8E95 - chains B and D of the 8 polymer chains in the assembly; structure by electron microscopy, 2.90 A resolution.

Chain B:
Name: DNA-directed RNA polymerase subunit alpha
From: Mycobacterium tuberculosis
Notes: EC 2.7.7.6
Reference sequence: A5U8D3 (RPOA_MYCTA); residues 1-347 here = UniProt positions 1-347
Chain sequence (347 residues; numbered 1 to 347; the number before each row is that of its first residue):
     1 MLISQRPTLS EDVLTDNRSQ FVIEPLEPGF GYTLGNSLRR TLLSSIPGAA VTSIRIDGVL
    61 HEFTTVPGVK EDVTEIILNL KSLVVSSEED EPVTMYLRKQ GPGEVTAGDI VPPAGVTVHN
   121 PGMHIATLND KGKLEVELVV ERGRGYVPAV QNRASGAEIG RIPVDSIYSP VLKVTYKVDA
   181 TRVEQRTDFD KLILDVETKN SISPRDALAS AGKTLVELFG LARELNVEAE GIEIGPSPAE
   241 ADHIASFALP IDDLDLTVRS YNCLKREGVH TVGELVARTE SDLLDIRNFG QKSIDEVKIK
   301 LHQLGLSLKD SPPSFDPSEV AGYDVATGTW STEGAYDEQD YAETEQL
Unresolved in the structure: 238-347

Chain D:
Name: DNA-directed RNA polymerase subunit beta'
From: Mycobacterium tuberculosis
Notes: EC 2.7.7.6
Reference sequence: A0A045J9E2 (A0A045J9E2_MYCTX); residues 1-1316 here = UniProt positions 1-1316
Chain sequence (1318 residues; each row starts with the number of its first residue; numbers below 1 keep their minus sign (Gly-1 is residue -1)):
    -1 GAMLDVNFFD ELRIGLATAE DIRQWSYGEV KKPETINYRT LKPEKDGLFC EKIFGPTRDW
    59 ECYCGKYKRV RFKGIICERC GVEVTRAKVR RERMGHIELA APVTHIWYFK GVPSRLGYLL
   119 DLAPKDLEKI IYFAAYVITS VDEEMRHNEL STLEAEMAVE RKAVEDQRDG ELEARAQKLE
   179 ADLAELEAEG AKADARRKVR DGGEREMRQI RDRAQRELDR LEDIWSTFTK LAPKQLIVDE
   239 NLYRELVDRY GEYFTGAMGA ESIQKLIENF DIDAEAESLR DVIRNGKGQK KLRALKRLKV
   299 VAAFQQSGNS PMGMVLDAVP VIPPELRPMV QLDGGRFATS DLNDLYRRVI NRNNRLKRLI
   359 DLGAPEIIVN NEKRMLQESV DALFDNGRRG RPVTGPGNRP LKSLSDLLKG KQGRFRQNLL
   419 GKRVDYSGRS VIVVGPQLKL HQCGLPKLMA LELFKPFVMK RLVDLNHAQN IKSAKRMVER
   479 QRPQVWDVLE EVIAEHPVLL NRAPTLHRLG IQAFEPMLVE GKAIQLHPLV CEAFNADFDG
   539 DQMAVHLPLS AEAQAEARIL MLSSNNILSP ASGRPLAMPR LDMVTGLYYL TTEVPGDTGE
   599 YQPASGDHPE TGVYSSPAEA IMAADRGVLS VRAKIKVRLT QLRPPVEIEA ELFGHSGWQP
   659 GDAWMAETTL GRVMFNELLP LGYPFVNKQM HKKVQAAIIN DLAERYPMIV VAQTVDKLKD
   719 AGFYWATRSG VTVSMADVLV PPRKKEILDH YEERADKVEK QFQRGALNHD ERNEALVEIW
   779 KEATDEVGQA LREHYPDDNP IITIVDSGAT GNFTQTRTLA GMKGLVTNPK GEFIPRPVKS
   839 SFREGLTVLE YFINTHGARK GLADTALRTA DSGYLTRRLV DVSQDVIVRE HDCQTERGIV
   899 VELAERAPDG TLIRDPYIET SAYARTLGTD AVDEAGNVIV ERGQDLGDPE IDALLAAGIT
   959 QVKVRSVLTC ATSTGVCATC YGRSMATGKL VDIGEAVGIV AAQSIGEPGT QLTMRTFHQG
  1019 GVGEDITGGL PRVQELFEAR VPRGKAPIAD VTGRVRLEDG ERFYKITIVP DDGGEEVVYD
  1079 KISKRQRLRV FKHEDGSERV LSDGDHVEVG QQLMEGSADP HEVLRVQGPR EVQIHLVREV
  1139 QEVYRAQGVS IHDKHIEVIV RQMLRRVTII DSGSTEFLPG SLIDRAEFEA ENRRVVAEGG
  1199 EPAAGRPVLM GITKASLATD SWLSAASFQE TTRVLTDAAI NCRSDKLNGL KENVIIGKLI
  1259 PAGTGINRYR NIAVQPTEEA RAAAYTIPSY EDQYYSPDFG AATGAAVPLD DYGYSDYR
Unresolved in the structure: 1014-1022, 1091-1096, 1283-1316
Construct notes: expression tag (-1 to 0)
Ion coordination: Zn2+ site 1: Cys60, Cys62, Cys75, Cys78; Mg2+: Asp535, Asp537, Asp539 (shared with 1 residue of chain R); Zn2+ site 2: Cys891, Cys968, Cys975, Cys978

How chain B and chain D interact:
Residue-residue contacts (26; chain B residue first):
  Arg39(B) with Asp623(D), salt bridge
  Arg40(B) with Asp623(D)
  His61(B) with Gly604(D)
  Phe63(B) with Asp605(D)
  Lys81(B) with Val611(D); Glu617(D)
  Tyr146(B) with Glu617(D); Met620(D), hydrophobic; Ala621(D), hydrophobic; Arg624(D), hydrogen bond (backbone-side chain)
  Pro148(B) with Arg624(D)
  Ile162(B) with Pro607(D), hydrophobic
  Ile167(B) with Glu617(D)
  Ser169(B) with Met620(D)
  Leu172(B) with Ala616(D); Met620(D)
  Lys173(B) with Ile619(D)
  Val183(B) with Lys445(D), hydrogen bond (backbone-side chain); Glu488(D)
  Gln185(B) with Lys445(D); Trp484(D)
  Arg186(B) with Lys445(D); Glu518(D), salt bridge
  Thr187(B) with Lys445(D); Glu518(D), hydrogen bond (backbone-side chain)
  Asp188(B) with Glu518(D)
Also at the interface, not in a pair above, chain B (24 interface residues in all): Thr74, Glu75, Leu78, Asn79, Ser82, Asp165, Val171
Also at the interface, not in a pair above, chain D (24 interface residues in all): Leu516, Val517, His606, Glu608, Tyr612, Ser613, Val626, Arg636, Met663

Summary:
The chain B/chain D interface involves 24 residues from each chain; the contacts include 3 hydrogen bonds and
2 salt bridges. Among the polar pairs are Arg39(B)-Asp623(D), Arg186(B)-Glu518(D) and Tyr146(B)-Arg624(D).
Cys60(D), Cys62(D), Cys75(D) and Cys78(D) form the Zn2+ site 1.
Chain B is DNA-directed RNA polymerase subunit alpha and chain D is DNA-directed RNA polymerase subunit beta',
both from Mycobacterium tuberculosis; the structure, Mycobacterium tuberculosis RNAP elongation complex, was
determined by electron microscopy together with 8E74, 8E79, 8E82 and 8E8M from the same study.
